Entry 5O3O (electron microscopy, 3.50 A resolution); this record covers chains A and C of the 10 polymer chains in the assembly.

Chain A (and C):
Molecule: Microtubule-associated protein tau
From: Homo sapiens
Notes: chain C of this document is another copy of the same molecule, construct and numbering; everything in this record applies to it too
Reference sequence: P10636 (TAU_HUMAN); residues 306-378 here correspond to UniProt positions 623-695 (UniProt number = residue number + 317)
Sequence (73 residues; each row starts with the number of its first residue):
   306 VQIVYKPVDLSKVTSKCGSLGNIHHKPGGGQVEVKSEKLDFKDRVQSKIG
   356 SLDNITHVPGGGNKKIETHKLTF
Curated features (UniProtKB/Swiss-Prot):
  - site (Not glycated): Lys-311, Lys-317, Lys-321, Lys-331, Lys-340, Lys-343, Lys-370, Lys-375
  - modified residue: Lys-311 (N6,N6-dimethyllysine), Lys-317 (N6-acetyllysine), Lys-321 (N6-acetyllysine), Ser-324 (Phosphoserine), Lys-331 (N6-acetyllysine), Lys-343 (N6-acetyllysine), Lys-347 (N6-acetyllysine), Arg-349 (Omega-N-methylarginine), Ser-352 (Phosphoserine), Ser-356 (Phosphoserine), Lys-369 (N6-acetyllysine)
  - glycosylation (N-linked (Glc) (glycation) lysine): Lys-347, Lys-353, Lys-369
  - cross-link (Glycyl lysine isopeptide (Lys-Gly)): Lys-311 (interchain with G-Cter in ubiquitin), Lys-317 (interchain with G-Cter in ubiquitin), Lys-321 (interchain with G-Cter in ubiquitin), Lys-331 (interchain with G-Cter in ubiquitin), Lys-343 (interchain with G-Cter in ubiquitin), Lys-347 (interchain with G-Cter in ubiquitin), Lys-353 (interchain with G-Cter in ubiquitin), Lys-369 (interchain with G-Cter in ubiquitin), Lys-375 (interchain with G-Cter in ubiquitin)
From the paper describing this entry:
  - self-association interface (contacts with another copy of this molecule); pairs are residue here / residue on that copy: Gln-336/Lys-331, Pro-332
  - post-translational modification sites: Ser-356 (proposed by the authors, not directly observed)

How chain A and chain C interact:
Contacting residue pairs - 161 pairs, chain A then chain C:
  Val-306(A) with Val-306(C); Gln-307(C), hydrogen bond (backbone-backbone)
  Gln-307(A) with Gln-307(C)
  Ile-308(A) with Gln-307(C), hydrogen bond (backbone-backbone); Ile-308(C); Val-309(C), hydrogen bond (backbone-backbone)
  Val-309(A) with Val-309(C)
  Tyr-310(A) with Val-309(C), hydrogen bond (backbone-backbone); Tyr-310(C), hydrophobic; Lys-311(C), hydrogen bond (backbone-backbone); Pro-312(C)
  Lys-311(A) with Lys-311(C)
  Pro-312(A) with Pro-312(C); Val-313(C), hydrogen bond (backbone-backbone)
  Val-313(A) with Val-313(C)
  Asp-314(A) with Val-313(C), hydrogen bond (backbone-backbone); Asp-314(C); Leu-315(C), hydrogen bond (backbone-backbone)
  Leu-315(A) with Leu-315(C)
  Ser-316(A) with Leu-315(C); Ser-316(C); Lys-317(C), hydrogen bond (backbone-backbone)
  Lys-317(A) with Lys-317(C)
  Val-318(A) with Lys-317(C), hydrogen bond (backbone-backbone); Val-318(C); Thr-319(C), hydrogen bond (backbone-backbone)
  Thr-319(A) with Thr-319(C)
  Ser-320(A) with Thr-319(C), hydrogen bond (backbone-backbone); Ser-320(C); Lys-321(C), hydrogen bond (backbone-backbone)
  Lys-321(A) with Lys-321(C)
  Cys-322(A) with Lys-321(C), hydrogen bond (backbone-backbone); Cys-322(C); Gly-323(C), hydrogen bond (backbone-backbone)
  Gly-323(A) with Gly-323(C), hydrogen bond (backbone-backbone); Ser-324(C), hydrogen bond (backbone-backbone)
  Ser-324(A) with Ser-324(C)
  Leu-325(A) with Cys-322(C), hydrophobic; Ser-324(C), hydrogen bond (backbone-backbone); Leu-325(C)
  Gly-326(A) with Leu-325(C), hydrogen bond (backbone-backbone); Gly-326(C); Asn-327(C), hydrogen bond (backbone-backbone)
  Asn-327(A) with Asn-327(C), hydrogen bond (backbone-side chain)
  Ile-328(A) with Asn-327(C), hydrogen bond (backbone-backbone); Ile-328(C); His-329(C), hydrogen bond (backbone-backbone)
  His-329(A) with His-329(C)
  His-330(A) with His-329(C), hydrogen bond (backbone-backbone); His-330(C); Lys-331(C), hydrogen bond (backbone-backbone)
  Lys-331(A) with Lys-331(C)
  Pro-332(A) with Pro-332(C), hydrophobic; Gly-333(C), hydrogen bond (backbone-backbone)
  Gly-334(A) with Gly-333(C); Gly-334(C)
  Gly-335(A) with Gly-335(C); Gln-336(C), hydrogen bond (backbone-backbone)
  Gln-336(A) with Gln-336(C)
  Val-337(A) with Gln-336(C), hydrogen bond (backbone-backbone); Val-337(C); Glu-338(C), hydrogen bond (backbone-backbone)
  Glu-338(A) with Glu-338(C)
  Val-339(A) with Glu-338(C), hydrogen bond (backbone-backbone); Val-339(C); Lys-340(C), hydrogen bond (backbone-backbone)
  Lys-340(A) with Lys-340(C)
  Ser-341(A) with Lys-340(C), hydrogen bond (backbone-backbone); Ser-341(C), hydrogen bond (backbone-side chain); Glu-342(C)
  Glu-342(A) with Ser-341(C); Glu-342(C), hydrogen bond (backbone-backbone); Lys-343(C), hydrogen bond (backbone-backbone)
  Lys-343(A) with Lys-343(C)
  Leu-344(A) with Ser-341(C); Lys-343(C), hydrogen bond (backbone-backbone); Leu-344(C); Asp-345(C), hydrogen bond (backbone-backbone)
  Asp-345(A) with Asp-345(C)
  Phe-346(A) with Asp-345(C), hydrogen bond (backbone-backbone); Phe-346(C), hydrophobic; Lys-347(C), hydrogen bond (backbone-backbone)
  Lys-347(A) with Lys-347(C)
  Asp-348(A) with Lys-347(C), hydrogen bond (backbone-backbone); Asp-348(C), hydrogen bond (backbone-backbone)
  Arg-349(A) with Asp-348(C), hydrogen bond (backbone-backbone); Arg-349(C)
  Val-350(A) with Arg-349(C), hydrogen bond (backbone-backbone); Val-350(C); Gln-351(C), hydrogen bond (backbone-backbone)
  Gln-351(A) with Gln-351(C), hydrogen bond
  Ser-352(A) with Gln-351(C), hydrogen bond (backbone-backbone); Ser-352(C); Lys-353(C), hydrogen bond (backbone-backbone)
  Lys-353(A) with Lys-353(C)
  Ile-354(A) with Lys-353(C), hydrogen bond (backbone-backbone); Ile-354(C); Gly-355(C), hydrogen bond (backbone-backbone)
  Gly-355(A) with Val-337(C); Gly-355(C), hydrogen bond (backbone-backbone); Ser-356(C), hydrogen bond (backbone-backbone)
  Ser-356(A) with Ser-356(C)
  Leu-357(A) with Val-337(C), hydrophobic; Ser-356(C), hydrogen bond (backbone-backbone); Leu-357(C); Asp-358(C), hydrogen bond (backbone-backbone)
  Asp-358(A) with Asp-358(C); Asn-359(C); Ile-360(C)
  Asn-359(A) with His-330(C); Pro-332(C); Asp-358(C), hydrogen bond (backbone-backbone); Asn-359(C), hydrogen bond; Ile-360(C), hydrogen bond (backbone-backbone)
  Ile-360(A) with Ile-360(C)
  Thr-361(A) with His-330(C), hydrogen bond; Ile-360(C), hydrogen bond (backbone-backbone); Thr-361(C); His-362(C), hydrogen bond (backbone-backbone)
  His-362(A) with His-362(C), hydrogen bond
  Val-363(A) with His-362(C), hydrogen bond (backbone-backbone); Val-363(C); Pro-364(C)
  Pro-364(A) with Pro-364(C)
  Gly-365(A) with Ser-320(C); Cys-322(C); Pro-364(C), hydrogen bond (backbone-backbone); Gly-366(C)
  Gly-366(A) with Ser-320(C), hydrogen bond (backbone-side chain); Gly-366(C); Gly-367(C), hydrogen bond (backbone-backbone); Asn-368(C)
  Gly-367(A) with Gly-367(C); Asn-368(C)
  Asn-368(A) with Thr-319(C), hydrogen bond (side chain-backbone); Ser-320(C); Gly-367(C); Asn-368(C), hydrogen bond (backbone-side chain); Lys-369(C), hydrogen bond (backbone-backbone)
  Lys-369(A) with Lys-369(C)
  Lys-370(A) with Asp-314(C), salt bridge; Lys-369(C), hydrogen bond (backbone-backbone); Lys-370(C); Ile-371(C), hydrogen bond (backbone-backbone)
  Ile-371(A) with Ile-371(C)
  Glu-372(A) with Ile-371(C), hydrogen bond (backbone-backbone); Glu-372(C); Thr-373(C), hydrogen bond (backbone-backbone)
  Thr-373(A) with Thr-373(C)
  His-374(A) with Tyr-310(C); Thr-373(C), hydrogen bond (backbone-backbone); His-374(C); Lys-375(C), hydrogen bond (backbone-backbone)
  Lys-375(A) with Lys-375(C)
  Leu-376(A) with Lys-375(C), hydrogen bond (backbone-backbone); Leu-376(C); Thr-377(C), hydrogen bond (backbone-backbone)
  Thr-377(A) with Thr-377(C)
  Phe-378(A) with Ile-308(C), hydrophobic; Thr-377(C), hydrogen bond (backbone-backbone); Phe-378(C), hydrophobic
Also at the interface, not in a pair above, chain A (73 interface residues in all): Gly-333
Also at the interface, not in a pair above, chain C (73 interface residues in all): Gly-365

In short:
Chain A and chain C each contribute 73 residues to their interface, with 76 hydrogen bonds and 1 salt bridge.
Among the polar pairs are Lys-370(A)/Asp-314(C), Asn-327(A)/Asn-327(C) and Ser-341(A)/Ser-341(C). From the
paper: a modification site at Ser-356(A); a self-association interface involving Pro-332(A) and Gln-336(A).
Both chains are Microtubule-associated protein tau (Homo sapiens). Entry 5O3O (Pronase-treated paired helical
filament in Alzheimer's disease brain) was determined by electron microscopy together with 5O3L and 5O3T from
the same study.
